Entry 6SHH (X-ray diffraction, 2.00 A resolution); this record covers chain A.

[Chain A]
Molecule: Kallikrein-7
From: Homo sapiens
Notes: EC 3.4.21.117
UniProt: P49862 (KLK7_HUMAN); the construct lacks a stretch of the UniProt sequence and is renumbered around it, so the offset changes along the chain: 16-36 = UniProt 30-50; 38-61 = UniProt 51-74; 63-73 = UniProt 75-85; 76-125 = UniProt 86-135; 4 more segments
Chain sequence (224 residues; numbered 16 to 246 plus 3 insertion-coded residues; 10 numbers in that range are skipped by the numbering (no residue carries them; nothing is unmodelled there); the number before each row is that of its first residue; a row labelled like 186A-186B holds insertion residues (186A, then the next letters in order)):
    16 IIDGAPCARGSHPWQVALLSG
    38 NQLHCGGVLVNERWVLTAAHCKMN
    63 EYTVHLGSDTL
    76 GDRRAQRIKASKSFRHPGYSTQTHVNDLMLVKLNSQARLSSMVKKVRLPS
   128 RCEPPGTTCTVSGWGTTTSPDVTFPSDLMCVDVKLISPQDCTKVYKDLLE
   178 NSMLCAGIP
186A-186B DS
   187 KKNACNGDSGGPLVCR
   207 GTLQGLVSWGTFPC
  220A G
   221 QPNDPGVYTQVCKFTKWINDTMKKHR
Disulfides: Cys22-Cys157, Cys42-Cys58, Cys129-Cys232, Cys136-Cys201, Cys168-Cys182, Cys191-Cys220
Covalently attached groups: compound SH7 linked to His57
Ligand contacts: SH7 ((3-chlorophenyl) 6-methyl-2-oxidanylidene-chromene-3-carboxylate): Leu40, His41, Cys42, Cys58, Tyr94, His99, Phe151, Asn192, Gly193, Ser195, Trp215, Gly216
Reported in the primary citation:
  - binding site for SH7: His57
  - catalytic residues: His57, Asp102, Gly193, Ser195 (citing earlier work)

[Summary]
Covalently linked compound SH7: at His57. The paper reports catalytic residues His57, Asp102 and Gly193 among
others; a binding site for SH7 at His57.
Chain A is Kallikrein-7 (Homo sapiens); the structure, Human kallikrein 7 with aromatic coumarinic ester
compound 1 covalently bound to H57, was determined by X-ray diffraction, deposited together with 6SHI, 6SJU
and 6Y4S.
